Entry 8UKR (X-ray diffraction, 3.78 A resolution); this record covers chains C and K of the 13 polymer chains in the assembly.

# Chain C
Protein: DNA-directed RNA polymerase II subunit RPB3
Source organism: Saccharomyces cerevisiae S288C
Reference sequence: P16370 (RPB3_YEAST); residue numbers follow UniProt; this construct covers 1-318
Amino-acid sequence (318 residues; row label = number of the first residue in the row):
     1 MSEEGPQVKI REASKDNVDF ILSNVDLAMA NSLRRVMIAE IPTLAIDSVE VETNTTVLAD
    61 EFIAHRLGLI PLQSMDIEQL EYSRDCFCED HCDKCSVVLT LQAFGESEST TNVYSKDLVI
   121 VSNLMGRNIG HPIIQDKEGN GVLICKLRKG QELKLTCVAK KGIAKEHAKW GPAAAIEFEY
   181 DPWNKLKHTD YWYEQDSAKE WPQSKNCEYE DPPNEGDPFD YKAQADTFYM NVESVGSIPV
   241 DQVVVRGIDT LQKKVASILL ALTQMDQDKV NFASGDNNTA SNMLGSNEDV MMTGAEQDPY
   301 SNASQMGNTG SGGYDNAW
Not modelled in the structure: 1, 269-318
Swiss-Prot annotation at these positions:
  - binding site (Zn(2+)): Cys86, Cys88, Cys92, Cys95
  - modified residue: Ser2 (N-acetylserine)
  - natural variant: Ala30 (A30D: In mutant RPB3-1)
  - mutagenesis: Lys9 (K9E: Transcript termination readthrough)
Bound ions: Zn2+: Cys86, Cys88, Cys92, Cys95

# Chain K
Protein: DNA-directed RNA polymerase II subunit RPB11
Source organism: Saccharomyces cerevisiae S288C
Reference sequence: P38902 (RPB11_YEAST); numbering as in UniProt (aligned over 1-120)
Amino-acid sequence (120 residues; row label = number of the first residue in the row):
     1 MNAPDRFELF LLGEGESKLK IDPDTKAPNA VVITFEKEDH TLGNLIRAEL LNDRKVLFAA
    61 YKVEHPFFAR FKLRIQTTEG YDPKDALKNA CNSIINKLGA LKTNFETEWN LQTLAADDAF
Not modelled in the structure: 115-120
Swiss-Prot annotation at these positions:
  - mutagenesis: Glu108 (E108G/V: Transcript termination readthrough; E108K: Transcript termination readthrough. Lethal), Leu111 (L111P: Transcript termination readthrough), Leu114 (L114P: Transcript termination readthrough)

# Interface between chain C and chain K
Contacting residue pairs - 71 pairs, chain C then chain K:
  Ser2(C) - Asn104(K)  hydrogen bond
  Glu3(C) - Thr103(K)
  Glu3(C) - Asn104(K)  hydrogen bond (backbone-side chain)
  Glu4(C) - Ala100(K)
  Pro6(C) - Leu101(K)  hydrophobic
  Pro6(C) - Asn104(K)  hydrogen bond (backbone-side chain)
  Val8(C) - Leu101(K)  hydrophobic
  Val8(C) - Glu108(K)
  Lys9(C) - Glu108(K)  salt bridge
  Lys9(C) - Gln112(K)
  Ile10(C) - Phe105(K)  hydrophobic
  Ile10(C) - Glu108(K)  hydrogen bond (backbone-side chain)
  Ile10(C) - Gln112(K)  hydrogen bond (backbone-side chain)
  Ala13(C) - Gln112(K)
  Ala13(C) - Leu114(K)
  Phe20(C) - Phe105(K)  hydrophobic
  Asp26(C) - Ala48(K)
  Ala28(C) - Asn44(K)
  Ala28(C) - Leu45(K)
  Met29(C) - Leu45(K)  hydrophobic
  Met29(C) - Lys97(K)
  Asn31(C) - Thr41(K)
  Ser32(C) - Thr41(K)  hydrogen bond (backbone-side chain)
  Ser32(C) - Leu45(K)
  Arg35(C) - His40(K)
  Arg35(C) - Thr41(K)
  Val36(C) - Thr41(K)
  Glu40(C) - Asp39(K)
  Arg84(C) - Phe10(K)
  Arg84(C) - Leu11(K)
  Ile163(C) - Phe10(K)  hydrophobic
  Ala164(C) - Arg6(K)
  Lys165(C) - Arg6(K)  hydrogen bond (backbone-side chain)
  Lys165(C) - Leu9(K)
  Lys165(C) - Phe10(K)
  Glu166(C) - Arg6(K)  hydrogen bond (backbone-side chain)
  Glu166(C) - Phe10(K)
  His167(C) - Arg6(K)
  Ala168(C) - Arg6(K)
  Asp241(C) - Trp109(K)  hydrogen bond
  Val244(C) - Phe105(K)  hydrophobic
  Val245(C) - Lys102(K)
  Ile248(C) - Leu98(K)
  Ile248(C) - Leu101(K)  hydrophobic
  Asp249(C) - Lys102(K)
  Leu251(C) - Leu42(K)  hydrophobic
  Leu251(C) - Leu45(K)  hydrophobic
  Leu251(C) - Leu98(K)  hydrophobic
  Gln252(C) - Ile95(K)
  Gln252(C) - Leu98(K)
  Gln252(C) - Gly99(K)
  Lys254(C) - Glu38(K)  salt bridge
  Lys254(C) - Asp39(K)  salt bridge
  Lys254(C) - Leu42(K)
  Val255(C) - Leu42(K)  hydrophobic
  Val255(C) - Cys91(K)
  Val255(C) - Ile95(K)  hydrophobic
  Ala256(C) - Ile95(K)
  Ile258(C) - Lys18(K)
  Ile258(C) - Leu19(K)
  Ile258(C) - Phe35(K)  hydrophobic
  Leu259(C) - Lys88(K)
  Leu259(C) - Cys91(K)  hydrophobic
  Leu259(C) - Asn92(K)
  Leu259(C) - Ile95(K)  hydrophobic
  Leu262(C) - Leu19(K)  hydrophobic
  Leu262(C) - Ile21(K)  hydrophobic
  Leu262(C) - Leu87(K)  hydrophobic
  Leu262(C) - Lys88(K)
  Thr263(C) - Lys88(K)
  Asp266(C) - Lys88(K)  salt bridge
Interface residues without a listed pair, chain C (46 interface residues in all): Gln7, Glu12, Ser14, Val18, Leu22, Val25, Ala261

# Overview
The interface between chain C and chain K involves 46 residues on one side and 34 on the other, with 9
hydrogen bonds and 4 salt bridges. Polar pairs include Lys9(C)-Glu108(K), Lys254(C)-Glu38(K) and
Lys254(C)-Asp39(K).
Chain C is DNA-directed RNA polymerase II subunit RPB3 and chain K is DNA-directed RNA polymerase II subunit
RPB11, both from Saccharomyces cerevisiae S288C; the structure, RNA polymerase II elongation complex with
Fapy-dG lesion soaking with ATP before chemistry, was determined by X-ray diffraction, deposited together with
8UKQ, 8UKS, 8UKT and 8UKU.
